8H2H - chains B and D of the 3 polymer chains in the assembly; structure by electron microscopy, 3.20 A resolution.

Chain B:
Molecule: 12-nt RNA strand
Source organism: Lactococcus lactis
Sequence (12 nucleotides; each row starts with the number of its first residue):
     1 CACAUCCAUA AC

Chain D:
Protein: Group II intron-encoded protein LtrA
Source organism: Lactococcus lactis
Notes: EC 2.7.7.49, 3.1.-.-
UniProtKB: P0A3U0 (LTRA_LACLC); numbering as in UniProt (aligned over 1-599)
Amino-acid sequence (599 residues; row label = number of the first residue in the row):
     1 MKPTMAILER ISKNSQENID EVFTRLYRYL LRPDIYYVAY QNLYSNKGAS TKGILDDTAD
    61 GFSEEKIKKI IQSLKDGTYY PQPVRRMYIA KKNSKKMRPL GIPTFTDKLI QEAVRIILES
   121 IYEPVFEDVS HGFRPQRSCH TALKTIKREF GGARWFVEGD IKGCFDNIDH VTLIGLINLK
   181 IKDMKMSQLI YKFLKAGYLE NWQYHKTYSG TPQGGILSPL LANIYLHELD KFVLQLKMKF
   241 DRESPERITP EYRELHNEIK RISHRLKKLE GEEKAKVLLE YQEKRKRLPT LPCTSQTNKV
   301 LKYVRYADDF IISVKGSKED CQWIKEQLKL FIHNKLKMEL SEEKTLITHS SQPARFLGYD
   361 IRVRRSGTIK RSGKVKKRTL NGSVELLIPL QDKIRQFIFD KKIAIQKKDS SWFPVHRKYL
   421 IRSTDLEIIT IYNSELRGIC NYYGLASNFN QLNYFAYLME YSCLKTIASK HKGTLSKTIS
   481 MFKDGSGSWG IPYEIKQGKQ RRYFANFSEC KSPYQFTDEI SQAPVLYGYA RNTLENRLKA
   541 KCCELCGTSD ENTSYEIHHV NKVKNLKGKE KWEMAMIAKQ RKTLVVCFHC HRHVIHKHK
Disulfides: Cys543-Cys546, Cys587-Cys590
UniProt features mapped onto this chain:
  - mutagenesis: Asp308 to Asp309 (Loss of RT function)

How chain B and chain D interact:
Pairs across the interface (10):
  C1(B) - Asn450(D)  phosphate contact
  A2(B) - Asn450(D)  hydrogen bond to the phosphate
  C3(B) - Asn453(D)  base contact
  A4(B) - Tyr457(D)  base contact
  U5(B) - Tyr457(D)  base contact
  C7(B) - Tyr461(D)  phosphate contact
  A8(B) - Thr474(D)  phosphate contact
  A8(B) - Leu475(D)  phosphate contact
  A8(B) - Ser476(D)  hydrogen bond to the phosphate
  U9(B) - Ser476(D)  hydrogen bond to the phosphate
Interface residues without a listed pair, chain B (9 interface residues in all): A10
Interface residues without a listed pair, chain D (8 interface residues in all): Lys477

Overview:
9 residues of chain B face 8 of chain D across their interface, with 3 hydrogen bonds. Polar pairs include
A2(B)-Asn450(D), A8(B)-Ser476(D) and U9(B)-Ser476(D). UniProt lists 2 mutagenesis sites on chain D.
Here chain B is a 12-nt RNA strand and chain D is Group II intron-encoded protein LtrA, both from Lactococcus
lactis. Entry 8H2H (Cryo-EM structure of a Group II Intron Complexed with its Reverse Transcriptase) was
determined by electron microscopy.
